Entry 3D1A (X-ray diffraction, 2.61 A resolution); this record covers chains A and D of the 4 polymer chains in the assembly.

# Chain A
Molecule: Hemoglobin subunit alpha-1/2
Source organism: Capra hircus
UniProt: P68238 (HBA_CAPHI); residues 0-141 here correspond to UniProt positions 1-142 (UniProt number = residue number + 1)
Sequence (142 residues; numbered 0 to 141; the number before each row is that of its first residue; numbering starts at 0):
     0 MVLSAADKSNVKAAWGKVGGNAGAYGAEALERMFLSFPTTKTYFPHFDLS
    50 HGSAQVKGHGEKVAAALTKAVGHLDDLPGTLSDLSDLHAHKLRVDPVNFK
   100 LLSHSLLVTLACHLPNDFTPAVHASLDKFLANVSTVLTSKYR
Not modelled in the structure: 0
Small-molecule neighbours: heme (HEM): Met32, Thr39, Tyr42, Phe43, His45, Phe46, His58, Lys61, Val62, Ala65, Leu66, Leu83, Leu86, His87, Leu91, Val93, Asn97, Phe98, Leu101, Val132, Leu136

# Chain D
Molecule: Hemoglobin subunit beta-A
Source organism: Capra hircus
UniProt: P02077 (HBBA_CAPHI); residues 2-146 here correspond to UniProt positions 1-145 (UniProt number = residue number - 1)
Sequence (145 residues; numbered 2 to 146; the number before each row is that of its first residue):
     2 MLTAEEKAAVTGFWGKVKVDEVGAEALGRLLVVYPWTQRFFEHFGDLSSA
    52 DAVMNNAKVKAHGKKVLDSFSNGMKHLDDLKGTFAQLSELHCDKLHVDPE
   102 NFKLLGNVLVVVLARHHGSEFTPLLQAEFQKVVAGVANALAHRYH
Small-molecule neighbours: heme (HEM): Leu31, Thr38, Phe41, Phe42, His44, Phe45, His63, Lys66, Val67, Ser70, Phe71, Phe85, Leu88, Leu91, His92, Leu96, Val98, Asn102, Phe103, Leu106, Val137, Leu141

# Chain A / chain D interface
Pairs across the interface (16; chain A residue first):
  Thr38(A) with Tyr145(D)
  Thr41(A) with Arg40(D), hydrogen bond; His97(D)
  Tyr42(A) with Arg40(D)
  Arg92(A) with Trp37(D); Gln39(D); Arg40(D); Glu43(D), salt bridge
  Asp94(A) with Trp37(D), hydrogen bond; Asn102(D), hydrogen bond
  Pro95(A) with Trp37(D)
  Val96(A) with Asp99(D); Glu101(D)
  Tyr140(A) with Pro36(D); Trp37(D)
  Arg141(A) with Pro36(D)
Other interface residues (no listed pair), chain A (11 interface residues in all): Leu91, Val93
Other interface residues (no listed pair), chain D (11 interface residues in all): Val33

# Summary
The chain A/chain D interface involves 11 residues from each chain; the contacts include 3 hydrogen bonds and
1 salt bridge. Polar contacts include Arg92(A)-Glu43(D), Thr41(A)-Arg40(D) and Asp94(A)-Trp37(D). Bound to
chain A: heme. Chain D binds heme.
Here chain A is Hemoglobin subunit alpha-1/2 and chain D is Hemoglobin subunit beta-A, both from Capra hircus.
Entry 3D1A (Crystal Structure Determination of Goat Hemoglobin at 2.61 Angstrom Resolution) was determined by
X-ray diffraction.
